Entry 7AT8 (electron microscopy, 4.40 A resolution (low resolution: residue-level contacts below are approximate; hydrogen-bond / salt-bridge calls are withheld)); this record covers chains D and U of the 12 polymer chains in the assembly.

# Chain D
Molecule: Histone H3.2
Organism: Xenopus laevis
UniProt: P84233 (H32_XENLA); residues 1-135 here correspond to UniProt positions 2-136 (UniProt number = residue number + 1)
Chain sequence (135 residues; numbered 1 to 135; the number before each row is that of its first residue):
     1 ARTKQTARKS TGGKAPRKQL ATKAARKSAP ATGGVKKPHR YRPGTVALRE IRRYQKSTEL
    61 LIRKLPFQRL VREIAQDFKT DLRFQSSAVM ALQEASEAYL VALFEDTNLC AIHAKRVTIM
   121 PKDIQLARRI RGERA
Disordered / not traced: 1-21, 135
Sequence notes: conflict Ala102 (Gly103 in P84233)
Swiss-Prot annotation at these positions:
  - modified residue: Arg2 (Asymmetric dimethylarginine), Thr3 (Phosphothreonine), Lys4 (Allysine), Gln5 (5-glutamyl dopamine), Thr6 (Phosphothreonine), Arg8 (Citrulline), Lys9 (N6,N6,N6-trimethyllysine), Ser10 (ADP-ribosylserine), Thr11 (Phosphothreonine), Lys14 (N6-(2-hydroxyisobutyryl)lysine), Arg17 (Asymmetric dimethylarginine), Lys18 (N6-(2-hydroxyisobutyryl)lysine), Lys23 (N6-(2-hydroxyisobutyryl)lysine), Arg26 (Citrulline), Lys27 (N6,N6,N6-trimethyllysine), Ser28 (ADP-ribosylserine), Lys36 (N6,N6,N6-trimethyllysine), Lys37 (N6-methyllysine), Tyr41 (Phosphotyrosine), Lys56 (N6,N6,N6-trimethyllysine) and 8 more in UniProt
  - lipidation: Cys110 (S-palmitoyl cysteine)

# Chain U
Molecule: Widom601 DNA plus linker
Organism: synthetic construct
Sequence (156 nucleotides; each row starts with the number of its first residue; numbers below 1 keep their minus sign (DA-77 is residue -77)):
   -77 ATACAGGATG TATATATATC TGACACGTGC CTGGAGACTA GGGAGTAATC CCCTTGGCGG
   -17 TTAAAACGCG GGGGACAGCG CGTACGTGCG TTTAAGCGGT GCTAGAGCTG TCTACGACCA
    43 ATTGAGCGGC CTCGGCACCG GGATTCTCCA GTATGA

# Interface between chain D and chain U
Pairs across the interface - 27 pairs, chain D then chain U:
  His39(D) - DT-67(U)
  Arg40(D) - DG8(U)
  Arg40(D) - DT9(U)
  Arg40(D) - DG10(U)
  Tyr41(D) - DT-67(U)
  Tyr41(D) - DA-66(U)
  Tyr41(D) - DT9(U)
  Tyr41(D) - DG10(U)
  Arg42(D) - DT9(U)
  Pro43(D) - DG8(U)
  Pro43(D) - DT9(U)
  Gly44(D) - DG8(U)
  Gly44(D) - DT9(U)
  Thr45(D) - DT9(U)
  Val46(D) - DT9(U)
  Ala47(D) - DT9(U)
  Arg49(D) - DA-66(U)
  Arg49(D) - DT-65(U)
  Arg63(D) - DA17(U)
  Arg63(D) - DG18(U)
  Lys64(D) - DG18(U)
  Leu65(D) - DA17(U)
  Leu65(D) - DG18(U)
  Pro66(D) - DA17(U)
  Arg69(D) - DA17(U)
  Asp81(D) - DG27(U)
  Arg83(D) - DG27(U)
Interface residues without a listed pair, chain U (11 interface residues in all): DG-68, DA26

# Summary
17 residues of chain D and 11 residues of chain U are in contact.
Here chain D is Histone H3.2 (Xenopus laevis) and chain U is Widom601 DNA plus linker (synthetic construct).
Entry 7AT8 (Histone H3 recognition by nucleosome-bound PRC2 subunit EZH2) was determined by electron
microscopy.
